PDB entry 9BPG | electron microscopy, 3.30 A resolution | chains K and N of the 19 polymer chains in the assembly

# Chain K
Molecule: ATP synthase subunit b
Organism: Artemia franciscana
Chain sequence (265 residues; numbered -56 to 208; the number before each row is that of its first residue; numbers below 1 keep their minus sign (Met-56 is residue -56)):
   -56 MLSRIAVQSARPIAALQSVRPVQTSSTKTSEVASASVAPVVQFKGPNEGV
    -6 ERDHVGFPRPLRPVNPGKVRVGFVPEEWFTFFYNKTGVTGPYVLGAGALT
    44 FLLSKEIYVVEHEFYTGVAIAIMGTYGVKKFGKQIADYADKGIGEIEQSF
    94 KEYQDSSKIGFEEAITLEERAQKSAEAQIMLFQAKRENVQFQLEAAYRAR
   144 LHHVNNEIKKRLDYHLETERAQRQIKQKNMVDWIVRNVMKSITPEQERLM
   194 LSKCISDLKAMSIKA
Unresolved in the structure: -56 to 0, 133-208

# Chain N
Molecule: ATP synthase subunit a
Organism: Artemia franciscana
UniProtKB: Q37708 (ATP6_ARTSF); residues 1-219 here = UniProt positions 1-219
Chain sequence (219 residues; each row starts with the number of its first residue):
     1 MMASLFSVFDPTSSFLSNWLSMLIPLLFMVMSFWLIPSRPQFLAKSVLMG
    51 LNREMSLLMGPASFGANILVIALFLFILFNNFIGLFPYIFTATSHLAVTL
   101 SLAVPLWISFILYTWIKETTNALAHLVPLGTPAPLMPFMVLMEIISNMIR
   151 PITLSVRLAANMIAGHLLLTLLGAQGTLENLYVTSIVVFSQIILLMLEFS
   201 VAIIQSYVFMTLMTLYASE
What the authors report for this chain:
  - catalytic residues: Arg150, Arg157 (proposed by the authors, not directly observed)
  - catalytic residues: Glu198, Glu219 (by similarity / conservation)

# Interface between chain K and chain N
Residue-residue contacts (49):
  Pro3(K) - Trp34(N)
  Leu4(K) - Trp34(N)
  Arg5(K) - Trp34(N)
  Arg5(K) - Ile36(N)  hydrogen bond (side chain-backbone)
  Arg5(K) - Pro37(N)  hydrogen bond (side chain-backbone)
  Arg5(K) - Ser38(N)
  Tyr51(K) - Tyr88(N)
  Glu54(K) - Leu5(N)
  His55(K) - Leu5(N)
  His55(K) - Thr170(N)
  His55(K) - Gly173(N)
  His55(K) - Ala174(N)
  Glu56(K) - Pro87(N)
  Glu56(K) - Tyr88(N)
  Phe57(K) - Tyr88(N)
  Tyr58(K) - Gly173(N)
  Tyr58(K) - Gly176(N)
  Tyr58(K) - Thr177(N)  hydrogen bond (side chain-backbone)
  Tyr58(K) - Leu178(N)
  Tyr58(K) - Gln191(N)  hydrogen bond (backbone-side chain)
  Thr59(K) - Gln191(N)  hydrogen bond
  Gly60(K) - Pro87(N)
  Val61(K) - Val188(N)  hydrophobic
  Ala62(K) - Val188(N)
  Ala62(K) - Gln191(N)
  Ala62(K) - Ile192(N)
  Ala62(K) - Leu195(N)  hydrophobic
  Ile63(K) - Phe86(N)  hydrophobic
  Ile63(K) - Leu195(N)  hydrophobic
  Ile63(K) - Phe199(N)  hydrophobic
  Ile65(K) - Ile192(N)  hydrophobic
  Met66(K) - Ile192(N)
  Met66(K) - Leu195(N)  hydrophobic
  Met66(K) - Met196(N)  hydrophobic
  Met66(K) - Phe199(N)  hydrophobic
  Ile78(K) - Leu43(N)  hydrophobic
  Ala79(K) - Arg39(N)
  Tyr81(K) - Phe42(N)
  Tyr81(K) - Ser46(N)
  Ala82(K) - Phe42(N)
  Asp83(K) - Arg39(N)  salt bridge
  Gly85(K) - Phe42(N)
  Ile86(K) - Pro37(N)
  Ile86(K) - Ser38(N)
  Ile86(K) - Phe42(N)  hydrophobic
  Ile89(K) - Pro37(N)  hydrophobic
  Ile89(K) - Lys45(N)
  Glu90(K) - Ile36(N)
  Phe93(K) - Leu35(N)  hydrophobic
Other interface residues (no listed pair), chain K (28 interface residues in all): Val52, Val53
Other interface residues (no listed pair), chain N (31 interface residues in all): Val8, Phe33, Leu85, Leu169, Thr184

# Summary
28 residues of chain K face 31 of chain N across their interface; the contacts include 5 hydrogen bonds and 1
salt bridge. Polar pairs include Asp83(K)-Arg39(N), Arg5(K)-Ile36(N) and Arg5(K)-Pro37(N). The paper reports
catalytic residues Arg150(N), Arg157(N) and Glu198(N) among others.
Chain K is ATP synthase subunit b and chain N is ATP synthase subunit a, both from Artemia franciscana; the
structure, Artemia franciscana ATP synthase FO domain, state 1, pH 7.0, was determined by electron microscopy
together with 9B0X and 9B3J from the same study.
